6IW0 - chains A and H of the 3 polymer chains in the assembly; structure by X-ray diffraction, 3.60 A resolution.

== Chain A ==
Molecule: Envelope protein E
Organism: Yellow fever virus (strain 17D vaccine)
Reference sequence: P03314 (POLG_YEFV1); residues 1-395 here correspond to UniProt positions 286-680 (UniProt number = residue number + 285)
Sequence (395 residues; each row starts with the number of its first residue):
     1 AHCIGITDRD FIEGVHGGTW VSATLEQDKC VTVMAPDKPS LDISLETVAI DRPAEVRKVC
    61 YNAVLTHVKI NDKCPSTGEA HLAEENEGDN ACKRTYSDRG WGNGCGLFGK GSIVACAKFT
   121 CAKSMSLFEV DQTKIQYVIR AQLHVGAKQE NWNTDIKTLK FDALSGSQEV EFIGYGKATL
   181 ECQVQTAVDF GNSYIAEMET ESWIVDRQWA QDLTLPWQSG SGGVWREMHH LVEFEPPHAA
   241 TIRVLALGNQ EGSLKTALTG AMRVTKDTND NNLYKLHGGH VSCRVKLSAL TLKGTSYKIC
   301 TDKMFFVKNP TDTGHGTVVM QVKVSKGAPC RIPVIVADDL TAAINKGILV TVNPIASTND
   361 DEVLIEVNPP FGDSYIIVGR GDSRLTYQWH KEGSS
Not modelled in the structure: 1-2, 145-154, 339-341, 393-395
Disulfide bonds: Cys3-Cys30, Cys60-Cys121, Cys74-Cys105, Cys92-Cys116, Cys182-Cys283, Cys300-Cys330

== Chain H ==
Molecule: Heavy chain of monoclonal antibody 5A
Organism: Homo sapiens
Notes: antibody fragment or engineered binder
Sequence (145 residues; numbered 1 to 145; the number before each row is that of its first residue):
     1 MEVQLVESGP RLVKPSETLS LTCTVSGGST YNHHWSWIRQ PPGRGLEWIG YISYSGKSNY
    61 NPSLKSRVTI SLEPSTTQFS LKLNSLTAAD TAVYYCAREY RDDTNYYYYS LDVWGPGTMV
   121 TVSSGGGGSG GGGSGGGGSG GGGSQ
Not modelled in the structure: 1, 122-145
Disulfide bonds: Cys23-Cys96

== How chain A and chain H interact ==
Pairs across the interface (25):
  Thr66(A) - Tyr107(H)
  His67(A) - Tyr107(H)  hydrogen bond (backbone-side chain)
  Val68(A) - Asp102(H)
  Val68(A) - Tyr107(H)  hydrophobic
  Ile70(A) - Tyr100(H)
  Ile70(A) - Asp102(H)
  Asn71(A) - Val3(H)
  Asn71(A) - Gly27(H)  hydrogen bond (side chain-backbone)
  Asp72(A) - Gly28(H)
  Asp72(A) - Ser29(H)
  Asp72(A) - Asn32(H)
  Lys73(A) - Gly27(H)
  His81(A) - Glu2(H)
  Arg99(A) - Ser29(H)  hydrogen bond
  Trp101(A) - Tyr54(H)
  Gly102(A) - Tyr31(H)
  Asn103(A) - Tyr31(H)
  Gly104(A) - Tyr31(H)
  Gly104(A) - Tyr54(H)  hydrogen bond (backbone-side chain)
  Ala240(A) - Asn32(H)
  Thr241(A) - Asp102(H)
  Thr241(A) - Thr104(H)
  Ile242(A) - Asn105(H)  hydrogen bond (backbone-side chain)
  Arg243(A) - Thr104(H)
  Val244(A) - Asn105(H)
Interface residues without a listed pair, chain A (19 interface residues in all): Lys69
Interface residues without a listed pair, chain H (15 interface residues in all): Pro74, Asp112

== In short ==
19 residues of chain A face 15 of chain H across their interface; the contacts include 5 hydrogen bonds. Polar
pairs include His67(A)-Tyr107(H), Asn71(A)-Gly27(H) and Arg99(A)-Ser29(H).
Chain A is Envelope protein E (Yellow fever virus (strain 17D vaccine)) and chain H is Heavy chain of
monoclonal antibody 5A (Homo sapiens); the structure, Crystal structure of 5A ScFv in complex with YFV-17D sE
in postfusion state, was determined by X-ray diffraction (same publication as 6IW1, 6IW4 and 6IW5).
